Entry 7SH2 (electron microscopy, 3.23 A resolution); this record covers chains A and E of the 10 polymer chains in the assembly.

# Chain A
Molecule: Checkpoint protein RAD24
Organism: Saccharomyces cerevisiae
UniProtKB: P32641 (RAD24_YEAST); residue numbers follow UniProt; this construct covers 1-659
Sequence (659 residues; numbered 1 to 659; the number before each row is that of its first residue):
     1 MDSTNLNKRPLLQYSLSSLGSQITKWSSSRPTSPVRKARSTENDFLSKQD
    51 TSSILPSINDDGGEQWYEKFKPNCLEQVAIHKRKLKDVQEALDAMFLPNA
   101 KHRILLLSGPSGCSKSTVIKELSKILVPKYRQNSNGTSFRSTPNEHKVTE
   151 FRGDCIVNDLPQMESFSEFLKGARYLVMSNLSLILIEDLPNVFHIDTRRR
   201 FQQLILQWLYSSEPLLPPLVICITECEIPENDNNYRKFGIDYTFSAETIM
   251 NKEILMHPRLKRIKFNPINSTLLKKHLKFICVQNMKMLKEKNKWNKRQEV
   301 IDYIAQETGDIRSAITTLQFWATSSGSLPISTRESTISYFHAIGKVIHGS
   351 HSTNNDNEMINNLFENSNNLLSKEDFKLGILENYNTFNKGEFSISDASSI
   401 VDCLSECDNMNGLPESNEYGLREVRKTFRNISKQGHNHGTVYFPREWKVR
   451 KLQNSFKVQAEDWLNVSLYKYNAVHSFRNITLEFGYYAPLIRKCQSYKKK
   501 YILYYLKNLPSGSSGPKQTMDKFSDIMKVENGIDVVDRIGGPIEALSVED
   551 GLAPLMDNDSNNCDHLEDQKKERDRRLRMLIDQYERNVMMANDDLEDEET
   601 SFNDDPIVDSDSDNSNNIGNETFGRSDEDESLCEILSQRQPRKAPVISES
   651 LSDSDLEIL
Disordered / not traced: 1-62, 131-145, 154-161, 232-236, 496-659
UniProt features mapped onto this chain:
  - binding site (ATP): Gly109 to Ser116
  - modified residue (Phosphoserine): Ser652, Ser654
  - mutagenesis: Lys115 (K115E: Reduces NTP-binding and hydrolysis. Shows DNA damage sensitivity; K115R: No effect on NTP-binding and hydrolysis. Resistant to DNA damage)
Ion coordination: Mg2+: Ser116 (together with ATP-gamma-S)
Residues lining bound ligands: ATP-gamma-S (AGS; phosphothiophosphoric acid-adenylate ester): Tyr67, Phe70, Lys71, Pro72, Gln77, Val78, Ala79, Pro110, Ser111, Gly112, Cys113, Ser114, Lys115, Ser116, Thr117, Thr224, His276, Ile311, Arg312, Ile315

# Chain E
Molecule: Replication factor C subunit 5
Organism: Saccharomyces cerevisiae
UniProtKB: P38251 (RFC5_YEAST); residues 1-354 here = UniProt positions 1-354
Sequence (354 residues; numbered 1 to 354; the number before each row is that of its first residue):
     1 MSLWVDKYRPKSLNALSHNEELTNFLKSLSDQPRDLPHLLLYGPNGTGKK
    51 TRCMALLESIFGPGVYRLKIDVRQFVTASNRKLELNVVSSPYHLEITPSD
   101 MGNNDRIVIQELLKEVAQMEQVDFQDSKDGLAHRYKCVIINEANSLTKDA
   151 QAALRRTMEKYSKNIRLIMVCDSMSPIIAPIKSRCLLIRCPAPSDSEIST
   201 ILSDVVTNERIQLETKDILKRIAQASNGNLRVSLLMLESMALNNELALKS
   251 SSPIIKPDWIIVIHKLTRKIVKERSVNSLIECRAVLYDLLAHCIPANIIL
   301 KELTFSLLDVETLNTTNKSSIIEYSSVFDERLSLGNKAIFHLEGFIAKVM
   351 CCLD
Disordered / not traced: 121-133
UniProt features mapped onto this chain:
  - binding site (ATP): Val5, Ser17, Gly43 to Thr51, Arg231
Residues lining bound ligands:
  - ADP (adenosine-5'-diphosphate): Val5, Tyr8, Arg9, Pro10, Leu16, Ser17, His18, Pro44, Asn45, Gly46, Thr47, Gly48, Lys49, Lys50, Thr51, Arg52, Ile201, Leu230, Arg231, Leu234
  - ATP-gamma-S (AGS; phosphothiophosphoric acid-adenylate ester): Arg155, Glu159, Pro180, Arg184

# How chain A and chain E interact
Pairs across the interface - 92 pairs, chain A then chain E:
  Lys377(A) with Phe340(E)
  Leu378(A) with Tyr287(E); Lys337(E); Ile339(E), hydrophobic; Phe340(E), hydrophobic
  Leu381(A) with Arg283(E), hydrogen bond (backbone-side chain); Phe340(E), hydrophobic
  Glu382(A) with Arg283(E), hydrogen bond (backbone-side chain)
  Tyr384(A) with Leu279(E); Arg283(E); Glu343(E)
  Asn385(A) with Ile280(E); Arg283(E)
  Lys389(A) with Asn277(E)
  Gly390(A) with Val276(E); Asn277(E)
  Phe392(A) with Val276(E)
  Ile394(A) with Ser275(E); Leu279(E), hydrophobic
  Ser398(A) with Ala347(E); Cys351(E)
  Val401(A) with Phe340(E); Glu343(E); Gly344(E)
  Asp402(A) with Phe328(E); Arg331(E), salt bridge; Lys348(E)
  Leu404(A) with Phe340(E), hydrophobic
  Ser405(A) with Phe328(E); Arg331(E); His341(E)
  Glu406(A) with Arg331(E)
  Asp408(A) with Asn336(E), hydrogen bond (side chain-backbone); Lys337(E), hydrogen bond (side chain-backbone); His341(E), salt bridge
  Asn409(A) with Arg331(E), hydrogen bond (side chain-backbone); Leu334(E); Gly335(E); His341(E)
  Arg445(A) with Arg283(E); Ala284(E); Tyr287(E)
  Val449(A) with Tyr287(E), hydrophobic; Ala291(E), hydrophobic
  Arg450(A) with Lys337(E)
  Leu452(A) with Ala291(E)
  Gln453(A) with Leu290(E), hydrogen bond (side chain-backbone); Ala291(E); Cys293(E), hydrogen bond (backbone-side chain)
  Phe456(A) with His292(E); Cys293(E), hydrophobic
  Lys457(A) with Cys293(E)
  Leu468(A) with Ile70(E), hydrophobic
  Tyr471(A) with Met1(E); Leu3(E); Asp6(E), hydrogen bond
  Ala473(A) with Asp6(E)
  Val474(A) with Leu68(E), hydrophobic
  His475(A) with Val5(E); Asp6(E), salt bridge
  Ser476(A) with Glu142(E), hydrogen bond
  Arg478(A) with Asn45(E); Glu142(E); Asp172(E), salt bridge; Ile298(E)
  Asn479(A) with Asn45(E); Arg231(E)
  Thr481(A) with Cys293(E)
  Leu482(A) with Trp259(E), hydrophobic; Ile298(E), hydrophobic
  Glu483(A) with Arg231(E), salt bridge; Val232(E); Leu235(E)
  Phe484(A) with Leu3(E), hydrophobic; Arg231(E)
  Tyr486(A) with Lys256(E); Pro257(E), hydrophobic; Asp258(E)
  Tyr487(A) with Leu235(E), hydrophobic; Met236(E); Ser239(E); Ile255(E); Lys256(E); Pro257(E)
  Leu490(A) with Ser239(E)
  Ile491(A) with Leu235(E), hydrophobic; Glu238(E); Leu242(E)
  Cys494(A) with Leu242(E), hydrogen bond (side chain-backbone)
  Gln495(A) with Ser2(E), hydrogen bond; Glu238(E); Leu242(E)
Also at the interface, not in a pair above, chain A (48 interface residues in all): Ser395, Ala397, Lys470, Asn472, Phe477
Also at the interface, not in a pair above, chain E (55 interface residues in all): Tyr66, Glu95, Thr97, Asn229, Ile294, Met350

# In short
The interface between chain A and chain E involves 48 residues on one side and 55 on the other, with 11
hydrogen bonds and 5 salt bridges. Polar pairs include Asp402(A)-Arg331(E), Asp408(A)-His341(E) and
His475(A)-Asp6(E). Bound to chain A: ATP-gamma-S.
Chain A is Checkpoint protein RAD24 and chain E is Replication factor C subunit 5, both from Saccharomyces
cerevisiae; the structure, Structure of the yeast Rad24-RFC loader bound to DNA and the open 9-1-1 clamp, was
determined by electron microscopy together with 7SGZ from the same study.
